4HT3 - chains A and B; structure by X-ray diffraction, 1.30 A resolution.

# Chain A
Protein: Tryptophan synthase alpha chain
From: Salmonella enterica subsp. enterica serovar Typhimurium
Notes: EC 4.2.1.20
UniProtKB: P00929 (TRPA_SALTY); residues 1-268 here = UniProt positions 1-268
Sequence (268 residues; numbered 1 to 268; the number before each row is that of its first residue):
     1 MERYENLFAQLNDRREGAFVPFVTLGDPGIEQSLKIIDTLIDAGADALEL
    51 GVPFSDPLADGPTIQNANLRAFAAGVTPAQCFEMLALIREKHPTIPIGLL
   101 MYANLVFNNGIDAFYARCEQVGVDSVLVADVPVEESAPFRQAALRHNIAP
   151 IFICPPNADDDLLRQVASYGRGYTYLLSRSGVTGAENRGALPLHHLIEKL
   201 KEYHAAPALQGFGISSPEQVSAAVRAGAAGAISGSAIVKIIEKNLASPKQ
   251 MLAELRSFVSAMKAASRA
Metal / ion sites: Cs+: Ser221, Ala265, Arg267
Ligand contacts:
  - bicine (BCN): Ser247, Pro248, Lys249, Gln250
  - F9F (2-({[4-(trifluoromethoxy)phenyl]sulfonyl}amino)ethyl dihydrogen phosphate): Phe22, Glu49, Ala59, Asp60, Ile64, Leu100, Leu127, Ala129, Ile153, Tyr175, Leu177, Arg179, Thr183, Gly184, Ala185, Phe212, Gly213, Ile214, Ile232, Ser233, Gly234, Ser235
  - PG5 (1-methoxy-2-[2-(2-methoxy-ethoxy]-ethane): Arg164, Val166, Ala167, Ser168, Gly170, Arg171, Tyr173, Thr174, Tyr203, His204, Ala205, Ala206
UniProt features mapped onto this chain:
  - active site (Proton acceptor): Glu49, Asp60

# Chain B
Protein: Tryptophan synthase beta chain
From: Salmonella enterica subsp. enterica serovar Typhimurium
Notes: EC 4.2.1.20
UniProtKB: P0A2K1 (TRPB_SALTY); residues 1-397 here = UniProt positions 1-397
Sequence (397 residues; each row starts with the number of its first residue):
     1 MTTLLNPYFGEFGGMYVPQILMPALNQLEEAFVSAQKDPEFQAQFADLLK
    51 NYAGRPTALTKCQNITAGTRTTLYLKREDLLHGGAHKTNQVLGQALLAKR
   101 MGKSEIIAETGAGQHGVASALASALLGLKCRIYMGAKDVERQSPNVFRMR
   151 LMGAEVIPVHSGSATLKDACNEALRDWSGSYETAHYMLGTAAGPHPYPTI
   201 VREFQRMIGEETKAQILDKEGRLPDAVIACVGGGSNAIGMFADFINDTSV
   251 GLIGVEPGGHGIETGEHGAPLKHGRVGIYFGMKAPMMQTADGQIEESYSI
   301 SAGLDFPSVGPQHAYLNSIGRADYVSITDDEALEAFKTLCRHEGIIPALE
   351 SSHALAHALKMMREQPEKEQLLVVNLSGRGDKDIFTVHDILKARGEI
Not modelled in the structure: 1, 395-397
Covalent attachments: pyridoxal phosphate (PLP) linked to Lys87
Metal / ion sites: Cs+ site 1: Thr66, Thr69, Thr71; Cs+ site 2: Val231, Gly232, Glu256, Gly268, Phe306, Ser308
Ligand contacts:
  - bicine (BCN), molecule 1: Thr248, Ser249, Val250, Gly251, Leu252, Gly320, Arg321, Ala322, Asp323
  - bicine (BCN), molecule 2: Gly259, His260, Gly261, Glu263, Thr328, Asp329, Asp330
  - bicine (BCN), molecule 3: Thr289, Ala290, Asp291, Gln293
  - pyridoxal phosphate (PLP): Ala85, His86, Gln114, Gly189, Thr190, Cys230, Val231, Gly232, Gly233, Gly234, Ser235, Asn236, Gly303, Leu304, Ala348, Glu350, Ser351, Ser377, Gly378
UniProt features mapped onto this chain:
  - modified residue: Lys87 (N6-(pyridoxal phosphate)lysine)
From the paper describing this entry:
  - binding site for pyridoxal phosphate: Lys87

# How chain A and chain B interact
Pairs across the interface - 66 pairs, chain A then chain B:
  Pro53(A) with Gln293(B), hydrogen bond (backbone-side chain)
  Phe54(A) with Gly292(B); Gln293(B)
  Ser55(A) with Lys167(B); Gln293(B), hydrogen bond (backbone-side chain); Ile294(B), hydrogen bond (side chain-backbone)
  Asp56(A) with Lys167(B), salt bridge; Asp168(B); Asn171(B), hydrogen bond; Tyr279(B), hydrogen bond; Ile294(B)
  Pro57(A) with Arg175(B), hydrogen bond (backbone-side chain)
  Leu58(A) with Pro18(B); Arg175(B)
  Asp60(A) with Arg175(B), hydrogen bond (backbone-side chain)
  Gln65(A) with Ser161(B); Arg175(B)
  Phe72(A) with Gln293(B)
  Thr77(A) with Asp291(B)
  Pro78(A) with Asp291(B)
  Ala103(A) with Ile278(B), hydrophobic
  Asn104(A) with Gly277(B); Ile278(B), hydrogen bond (side chain-backbone); Gln288(B), hydrogen bond; Gly292(B), hydrogen bond (side chain-backbone); Ile294(B)
  Leu105(A) with Asp291(B); Gly292(B)
  Phe107(A) with Val276(B); Ile278(B), hydrophobic; Lys283(B)
  Asn108(A) with Arg275(B), hydrogen bond; Val276(B), hydrogen bond (side chain-backbone); Gly277(B); Gln288(B), hydrogen bond; Ala290(B), hydrogen bond (side chain-backbone); Asp291(B), hydrogen bond (side chain-backbone); Gly292(B)
  Asn109(A) with Ala290(B)
  Ala129(A) with Pro18(B)
  Asp130(A) with Tyr16(B); Val17(B), hydrogen bond (backbone-backbone); Pro18(B)
  Pro132(A) with Met15(B); Val17(B); Gln19(B); Met22(B), hydrophobic
  Val133(A) with Gln19(B), hydrogen bond (backbone-side chain)
  Glu134(A) with Gln19(B), hydrogen bond; Met22(B)
  Glu135(A) with Tyr8(B), hydrogen bond; Gly14(B); Met15(B), hydrogen bond (side chain-backbone); Tyr16(B)
  Ile153(A) with Gln19(B)
  Pro155(A) with Gln19(B); Ile20(B), hydrophobic
  Asn157(A) with Ile20(B)
  Leu162(A) with Gln19(B)
  Ser180(A) with Ile20(B); Ser178(B); Gly179(B)
  Gly181(A) with Ser178(B), hydrogen bond (backbone-backbone); Gly179(B)
  Val182(A) with Arg175(B); Ser178(B)
Other interface residues (no listed pair), chain A (36 interface residues in all): Ala59, Leu69, Val131, Phe139, Pro156, Leu177
Other interface residues (no listed pair), chain B (36 interface residues in all): Thr2, Pro23, Gly162, Glu172, Leu174, Tyr181, Met286, Thr289

# Overview
Chain A and chain B each contribute 36 residues to their interface, with 21 hydrogen bonds and 1 salt bridge.
Polar pairs include Asp56(A)-Lys167(B), Pro53(A)-Gln293(B) and Ser55(A)-Gln293(B). Chain A binds compound F9F,
bicine and compound PG5. Chain B binds 3 copies of bicine. The paper reports a binding site for pyridoxal
phosphate at Lys87(B).
Chain A is Tryptophan synthase alpha chain and chain B is Tryptophan synthase beta chain, both from Salmonella
enterica subsp. enterica serovar Typhimurium; the structure, The crystal structure of Salmonella typhimurium
Tryptophan Synthase at 1.30A complexed with N-(4'-TRIFLUOROMETHOXYBENZENESULFONYL)-2-AMINO-1-ETHYLPHOSPHATE
(F9) inhibitor in ..., was determined by X-ray diffraction, deposited together with 4KKX, 4HN4, 4HPJ and 4HPX.
